PDB entry 4P0N | X-ray diffraction, 2.08 A resolution | chain A

[Chain A]
Molecule: cAMP and cAMP-inhibited cGMP 3', 5'-cyclic phosphodiesterase 10A
Organism: Homo sapiens
Notes: EC 3.1.4.17, 3.1.4.35
Reference sequence: Q9Y233 (PDE10_HUMAN); residues 442-779 here correspond to UniProt positions 452-789 (UniProt number = residue number + 10)
Amino-acid sequence (338 residues; numbered 442 to 779; the number before each row is that of its first residue):
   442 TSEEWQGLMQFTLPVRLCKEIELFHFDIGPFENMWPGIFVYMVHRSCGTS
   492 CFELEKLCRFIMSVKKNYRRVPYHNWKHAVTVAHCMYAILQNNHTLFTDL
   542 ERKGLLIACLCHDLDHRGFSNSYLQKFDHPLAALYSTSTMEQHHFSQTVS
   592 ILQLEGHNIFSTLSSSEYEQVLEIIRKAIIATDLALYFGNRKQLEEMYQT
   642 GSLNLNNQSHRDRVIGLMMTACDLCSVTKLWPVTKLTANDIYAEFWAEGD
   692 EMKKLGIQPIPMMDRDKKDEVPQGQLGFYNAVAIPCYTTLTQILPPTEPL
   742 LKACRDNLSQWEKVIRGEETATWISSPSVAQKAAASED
Not modelled in the structure: 442-452, 760-779
Metal / ion sites: Zn2+ site 1: His519, His553, Asp554, Asp664; Zn2+ site 2 near Asp554 (its only coordinating residue here)
Small-molecule neighbours:
  - 1IR (N-[cis-3-(2-methoxy-3H-imidazo[4,5-b]pyridin-3-yl)cyclobutyl]-1,3-benzothiazol-2-amine): Tyr514, Leu665, Ser667, Val668, Ile682, Tyr683, Phe686, Pro702, Met703, Lys708, Glu711, Val712, Gly715, Gln716, Phe719
  - 1IR / 1IS: Tyr514, Leu665, Ser667, Val668, Ile682, Tyr683, Phe686, Pro702, Met703, Lys708, Glu711, Val712, Gly715, Gln716, Phe719
  - 1IS (N-[trans-3-(2-methoxy-3H-imidazo[4,5-b]pyridin-3-yl)cyclobutyl]-1,3-benzothiazol-2-amine): Tyr514, Leu665, Ser667, Val668, Ile682, Tyr683, Phe686, Pro702, Met703, Lys708, Glu711, Val712, Gly715, Gln716, Phe719
UniProt features mapped onto this chain:
  - binding site (3',5'-cyclic AMP): Gln649
Reported in the primary citation:
  - binding site for 1IR: Tyr683, Gln716
  - binding site for 1IS: Tyr683, Gln716

[Summary]
Bound to chain A: compound 1IS, compound 1IR and 1IR / 1IS. His519, His553, Asp554 and Asp664 coordinate Zn2+
site 1. From UniProt: residue binding 3',5'-cyclic AMP Gln649. The paper reports a binding site for 1IR at
Tyr683 and Gln716; a binding site for 1IS at Tyr683 and Gln716.
Chain A is cAMP and cAMP-inhibited cGMP 3', 5'-cyclic phosphodiesterase 10A (Homo sapiens); the structure,
Crystal structure of PDE10a with a novel Imidazo[4,5-b]pyridine inhibitor, was determined by X-ray diffraction
together with 4P1R from the same study.
